PDB entry 8EYQ | electron microscopy, 3.30 A resolution | chains A and N of the 18 polymer chains in the assembly

# Chain A
Molecule: 16S_rRNA
Organism: Escherichia coli
Sequence (1540 nucleotides; each row starts with the number of its first residue):
     1 AAAUUGAAGA GUUUGAUCAU GGCUCAGAUU GAACGCUGGC GGCAGGCCUA ACACAUGCAA
    61 GUCGAACGGU AACAGGAAGA AGCUUGCUUC UUUGCUGACG AGUGGCGGAC GGGUGAGUAA
   121 UGUCUGGGAA ACUGCCUGAU GGAGGGGGAU AACUACUGGA AACGGUAGCU AAUACCGCAU
   181 AACGUCGCAA GACCAAAGAG GGGGACCUUC GGGCCUCUUG CCAUCGGAUG UGCCCAGAUG
   241 GGAUUAGCUA GUAGGUGGGG UAACGGCUCA CCUAGGCGAC GAUCCCUAGC UGGUCUGAGA
   301 GGAUGACCAG CCACACUGGA ACUGAGACAC GGUCCAGACU CCUACGGGAG GCAGCAGUGG
   361 GGAAUAUUGC ACAAUGGGCG CAAGCCUGAU GCAGCCAUGC CGCGUGUAUG AAGAAGGCCU
   421 UCGGGUUGUA AAGUACUUUC AGCGGGGAGG AAGGGAGUAA AGUUAAUACC UUUGCUCAUU
   481 GACGUUACCC GCAGAAGAAG CACCGGCUAA CUCCGUGCCA GCAGCCGCGG UAAUACGGAG
   541 GGUGCAAGCG UUAAUCGGAA UUACUGGGCG UAAAGCGCAC GCAGGCGGUU UGUUAAGUCA
   601 GAUGUGAAAU CCCCGGGCUC AACCUGGGAA CUGCAUCUGA UACUGGCAAG CUUGAGUCUC
   661 GUAGAGGGGG GUAGAAUUCC AGGUGUAGCG GUGAAAUGCG UAGAGAUCUG GAGGAAUACC
   721 GGUGGCGAAG GCGGCCCCCU GGACGAAGAC UGACGCUCAG GUGCGAAAGC GUGGGGAGCA
   781 AACAGGAUUA GAUACCCUGG UAGUCCACGC CGUAAACGAU GUCGACUUGG AGGUUGUGCC
   841 CUUGAGGCGU GGCUUCCGGA GCUAACGCGU UAAGUCGACC GCCUGGGGAG UACGGCCGCA
   901 AGGUUAAAAC UCAAAUGAAU UGACGGGGGC CCGCACAAGC GGUGGAGCAU GUGGUUUAAU
   961 UCGAUGCAAC GCGAAGAACC UUACCUGGUC UUGACAUCCA CGGAAGUUUU CAGAGAUGAG
  1021 AAUGUGCCUU CGGGAACCGU GAGACAGGUG CUGCAUGGCU GUCGUCAGCU CGUGUUGUGA
  1081 AAUGUUGGGU UAAGUCCCGC AACGAGCGCA ACCCUUAUCC UUUGUUGCCA GCGGUCCGGC
  1141 CGGGAACUCA AAGGAGACUG CCAGUGAUAA ACUGGAGGAA GGUGGGGAUG ACGUCAAGUC
  1201 AUCAUGGCCC UUACGACCAG GGCUACACAC GUGCUACAAU GGCGCAUACA AAGAGAAGCG
  1261 ACCUCGCGAG AGCAAGCGGA CCUCAUAAAG UGCGUCGUAG UCCGGAUUGG AGUCUGCAAC
  1321 UCGACUCCAU GAAGUCGGAA UCGCUAGUAA UCGUGGAUCA GAAUGCCACG GUGAAUACGU
  1381 UCCCGGGCCU UGUACACACC GCCCGUCACA CCAUGGGAGU GGGUUGCAAA AGAAGUAGGU
  1441 AGCUUAACCU UCGGGAGGGC GCUUACCACU UUGUGAUUCA UGACUGGGGU GAAGUCGUAA
  1501 CAAGGUAACC GUAGGGGAAC CUGCGGUUGG AUCACCUCCU
Disordered / not traced: 1401-1407, 1494-1501
Modified / non-standard residues: 2MG (2N-methylguanosine-5'-monophosphate) at position 1207
Reported in the primary citation:
  - conformationally variable residues (order/disorder transition): C1397 to C1400, A1502 to G1505

# Chain N
Protein: 30S ribosomal protein S14
Organism: Escherichia coli
UniProt: U9Y6H3 (U9Y6H3_ECOLX); residues 1-101 here = UniProt positions 1-101
Amino-acid sequence (101 residues; each row starts with the number of its first residue):
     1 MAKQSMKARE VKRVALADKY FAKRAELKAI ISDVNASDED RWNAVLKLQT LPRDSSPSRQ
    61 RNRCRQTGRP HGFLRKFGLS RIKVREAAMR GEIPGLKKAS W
Disordered / not traced: 1

# How chain A and chain N interact
Pairs across the interface (56):
  G973(A) - Arg69(N)  hydrogen bond to the sugar
  G973(A) - Arg81(N)  phosphate contact
  A974(A) - Arg69(N)  salt bridge to the phosphate
  A974(A) - His71(N)  hydrogen bond to the sugar
  A974(A) - Arg81(N)  salt bridge to the phosphate
  A975(A) - Gly72(N)  sugar contact
  G976(A) - Arg61(N)  salt bridge to the phosphate
  G976(A) - His71(N)  salt bridge to the phosphate
  G976(A) - Gly72(N)  hydrogen bond to the phosphate
  A977(A) - Arg61(N)  salt bridge to the phosphate
  C979(A) - Ser58(N)  base contact
  C979(A) - Arg59(N)  hydrogen bond to the base
  C980(A) - Arg13(N)  hydrogen bond to the sugar
  C980(A) - Arg59(N)  base contact
  U981(A) - Arg9(N)  salt bridge to the phosphate
  U981(A) - Arg13(N)  salt bridge to the phosphate
  U981(A) - Arg63(N)  phosphate contact
  U982(A) - Arg63(N)  salt bridge to the phosphate
  A994(A) - Ala8(N)  sugar contact
  C995(A) - Ala8(N)  sugar contact
  U1007(A) - Lys19(N)  phosphate contact
  U1009(A) - Arg24(N)  salt bridge to the phosphate
  G1048(A) - Lys3(N)  phosphate contact
  G1048(A) - Gln4(N)  hydrogen bond to the phosphate
  U1049(A) - Ala2(N)  base contact
  U1060(A) - Arg85(N)  salt bridge to the phosphate
  C1114(A) - Ser100(N)  hydrogen bond to the sugar
  U1115(A) - Trp101(N)  sugar contact
  G1186(A) - Trp101(N)  base contact
  G1187(A) - Ser100(N)  base contact
  U1189(A) - Lys98(N)  salt bridge to the phosphate
  U1202(A) - Thr67(N)  hydrogen bond to the sugar
  U1202(A) - Ile82(N)  base contact
  U1202(A) - Lys83(N)  hydrogen bond to the base
  C1203(A) - Ala2(N)  hydrogen bond to the phosphate
  A1216(A) - Lys3(N)  salt bridge to the phosphate
  A1216(A) - Ser5(N)  hydrogen bond to the phosphate
  C1217(A) - Arg9(N)  salt bridge to the phosphate
  A1219(A) - Arg53(N)  phosphate contact
  G1220(A) - Arg53(N)  salt bridge to the phosphate
  A1257(A) - Phe21(N)  base contact
  G1272(A) - Asp33(N)  phosphate contact
  G1316(A) - Ser56(N)  phosphate contact
  C1317(A) - Leu48(N)  sugar contact
  C1317(A) - Gln49(N)  sugar contact
  C1317(A) - Ser56(N)  hydrogen bond to the phosphate
  A1357(A) - Leu74(N)  sugar contact
  U1358(A) - Phe73(N)  sugar contact
  U1358(A) - Leu74(N)  phosphate contact
  U1358(A) - Arg75(N)  hydrogen bond to the phosphate
  C1359(A) - Asn62(N)  hydrogen bond to the phosphate
  C1359(A) - Arg75(N)  salt bridge to the phosphate
  A1360(A) - Ser58(N)  hydrogen bond to the base
  A1360(A) - Arg75(N)  salt bridge to the phosphate
  A1368(A) - Trp101(N)  phosphate contact
  C1369(A) - Trp101(N)  hydrogen bond to the phosphate
Interface residues without a listed pair, chain A (42 interface residues in all): U1008, G1047, A1188, C1218, G1361
Interface residues without a listed pair, chain N (41 interface residues in all): Met6, Lys12, Asp18, Pro57, Gln60, Pro70, Ala99

# Overview
Chain A and chain N form an interface of 42 and 41 residues respectively; the contacts include 16 hydrogen
bonds and 16 salt bridges. Among the polar pairs are C979(A)-Arg59(N), U1202(A)-Lys83(N) and
A1360(A)-Ser58(N). The paper reports conformational variability at C1397(A) and A1502(A).
Chain A is 16S_rRNA and chain N is 30S ribosomal protein S14, both from Escherichia coli; the structure,
30S_delta_ksgA_h44_inactive_conformation, was determined by electron microscopy, deposited together with 8EYT.
